5AVB - chains D and J of the 10 polymer chains in the assembly; structure by X-ray diffraction, 2.40 A resolution.

== Chain D ==
Molecule: Histone H2B type 1-J
From: Homo sapiens
UniProtKB: P06899 (H2B1J_HUMAN); residues 0-125 here correspond to UniProt positions 1-126 (UniProt number = residue number + 1)
Sequence (129 residues; numbered -3 to 125; the number before each row is that of its first residue; numbers below 1 keep their minus sign (Gly-3 is residue -3)):
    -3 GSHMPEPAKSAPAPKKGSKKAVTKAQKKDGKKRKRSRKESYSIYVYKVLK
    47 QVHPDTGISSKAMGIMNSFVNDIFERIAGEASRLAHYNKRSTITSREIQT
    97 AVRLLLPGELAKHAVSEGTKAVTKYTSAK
Not modelled in the structure: -3 to 28
Construct notes: expression tag (-3 to -1)
Ion coordination: Mn2+: Val48 (shared with 1 residue of chain E)
Curated features (UniProtKB/Swiss-Prot):
  - modified residue: Pro1 (N-acetylproline), Glu2 (ADP-ribosyl glutamic acid), Lys5 (N6-(2-hydroxyisobutyryl)lysine), Ser6 (ADP-ribosylserine), Lys11 (N6-(beta-hydroxybutyryl)lysine), Lys12 (N6-(2-hydroxyisobutyryl)lysine), Ser14 (Phosphoserine), Lys15 (N6-acetyllysine), Lys16 (N6-(beta-hydroxybutyryl)lysine), Lys20 (N6-(2-hydroxyisobutyryl)lysine), Lys23 (N6-(2-hydroxyisobutyryl)lysine), Lys24 (N6-(2-hydroxyisobutyryl)lysine), Lys34 (N6-(2-hydroxyisobutyryl)lysine), Glu35 (PolyADP-ribosyl glutamic acid), Ser36 (Phosphoserine), Lys43 (N6-(2-hydroxyisobutyryl)lysine), Lys46 (N6-(2-hydroxyisobutyryl)lysine), Lys57 (N6,N6-dimethyllysine), Arg79 (Dimethylated arginine), Lys85 (N6,N6,N6-trimethyllysine) and 6 more in UniProt
  - glycosylation: Ser112 (O-linked (GlcNAc) serine)
  - cross-link (Glycyl lysine isopeptide (Lys-Gly)): Lys5 (interchain with G-Cter in SUMO2), Lys20 (interchain with G-Cter in SUMO2), Lys34 (interchain with G-Cter in ubiquitin), Lys120 (interchain with G-Cter in ubiquitin)

== Chain J ==
Molecule: 147-nt DNA strand
Sequence (147 nucleotides; each row starts with the number of its first residue; numbers below 1 keep their minus sign (DA-73 is residue -73)):
   -73 ATCAATATCCACCTGCAGATACTACCAAAAGTGTATTTGGAAACTGCTCC
   -23 ATCAAAAGGCATGTTCAGCTGGATTCCAGCTGAACATGCCTTTTGATGGA
    27 GCAGTTTCCAAATACACTTTTGGTAGTATCTGCAGGTGGATATTGAT
Ion coordination: Mn2+ site 1: DG-35, DG-34; Mn2+ site 2 near DG-3 (its only coordinating residue here); Mn2+ site 3 near DG5 (its only coordinating residue here); Mn2+ site 4 near DG27 (its only coordinating residue here); Mn2+ site 5 near DG48 (its only coordinating residue here); Mn2+ site 6 near DG61 (its only coordinating residue here)

== Chain D / chain J interface ==
Pairs across the interface (14; chain D residue first):
  Arg29(D) with DT-29(J), hydrogen bond to the base; DG-28(J), hydrogen bond to the sugar; DC-27(J), hydrogen bond to the phosphate
  Arg31(D) with DT-26(J), sugar contact; DA51(J), hydrogen bond to the phosphate
  Ser32(D) with DT50(J), phosphate contact
  Arg33(D) with DG49(J), phosphate contact; DT50(J), phosphate contact
  Lys34(D) with DG49(J), hydrogen bond to the phosphate; DT50(J), hydrogen bond to the phosphate
  Glu35(D) with DG49(J), phosphate contact
  Ser36(D) with DG49(J), hydrogen bond to the phosphate
  Ile39(D) with DG48(J), phosphate contact
  Tyr40(D) with DG48(J), sugar contact
Other interface residues (no listed pair), chain D (10 interface residues in all): Lys30
Other interface residues (no listed pair), chain J (9 interface residues in all): DC-25

== Summary ==
Chain D and chain J form an interface of 10 and 9 residues respectively, with 7 hydrogen bonds. Among the
polar pairs are Arg29(D)-DT-29(J), Arg29(D)-DG-28(J) and Arg29(D)-DC-27(J). DG-35(J) and DG-34(J) coordinate
Mn2+ site 1.
Chain D is Histone H2B type 1-J (Homo sapiens) and chain J is a 147-nt DNA strand; the structure, human
nucleosome core particle, was determined by X-ray diffraction together with 5AV5, 5AV6, 5AV8, 5AV9 and 5AVC
from the same study.
